8BRI - chains B and C of the 7 polymer chains in the assembly; structure by electron microscopy, 3.90 A resolution.

# Chain B (and C)
Molecule: Chemotaxis protein PomA
From: Vibrio alginolyticus
Notes: chain C of this document is another copy of the same molecule, construct and numbering; everything in this record applies to it too
Reference sequence: O06873 (POMA_VIBAL); residues 1-253 here = UniProt positions 1-253
Amino-acid sequence (253 residues; each row starts with the number of its first residue):
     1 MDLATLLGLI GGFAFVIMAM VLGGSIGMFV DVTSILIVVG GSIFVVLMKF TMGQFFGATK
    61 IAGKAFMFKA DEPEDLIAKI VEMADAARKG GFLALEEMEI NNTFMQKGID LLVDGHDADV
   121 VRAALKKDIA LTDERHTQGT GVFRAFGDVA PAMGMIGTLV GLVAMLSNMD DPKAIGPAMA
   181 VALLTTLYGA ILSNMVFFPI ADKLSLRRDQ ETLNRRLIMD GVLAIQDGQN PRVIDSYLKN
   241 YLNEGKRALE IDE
Disordered / not traced: 1-19, 253 (chain C: 252-253)

# How chain B and chain C interact
Pairs across the interface (50):
  Thr33(B) - Met18(C)
  Ile37(B) - Phe15(C)  hydrophobic
  Phe44(B) - Ala4(C)
  Phe44(B) - Leu7(C)  hydrophobic
  Phe44(B) - Gly8(C)
  Phe44(B) - Met195(C)
  Val45(B) - Asn194(C)
  Leu47(B) - Ala4(C)
  Leu47(B) - Leu7(C)  hydrophobic
  Met48(B) - Ala4(C)  hydrophobic
  Met48(B) - Pro199(C)  hydrophobic
  Met48(B) - Asp202(C)
  Met48(B) - Lys203(C)
  Lys49(B) - Asp202(C)  salt bridge
  Lys49(B) - Leu206(C)
  Thr51(B) - Leu206(C)
  Gly53(B) - Leu249(C)
  Gln54(B) - Arg247(C)
  Gln54(B) - Leu249(C)
  Gly57(B) - Leu249(C)
  Ala58(B) - Leu249(C)
  Leu131(B) - Ala248(C)
  Glu134(B) - Arg247(C)  salt bridge
  Glu134(B) - Ala248(C)  hydrogen bond (side chain-backbone)
  Arg135(B) - Ala248(C)
  Arg135(B) - Leu249(C)
  Gln138(B) - Leu249(C)
  Ala152(B) - Asn194(C)
  Ile156(B) - Phe15(C)  hydrophobic
  Ile156(B) - Leu187(C)
  Ile156(B) - Ala190(C)  hydrophobic
  Ile156(B) - Asn194(C)
  Leu159(B) - Leu183(C)
  Leu159(B) - Thr186(C)
  Leu159(B) - Leu187(C)
  Val160(B) - Phe15(C)  hydrophobic
  Val160(B) - Met18(C)  hydrophobic
  Val160(B) - Leu187(C)  hydrophobic
  Val163(B) - Phe29(C)  hydrophobic
  Val163(B) - Ala180(C)
  Val163(B) - Leu184(C)  hydrophobic
  Leu166(B) - Gly176(C)
  Leu166(B) - Pro177(C)
  Leu166(B) - Met179(C)  hydrophobic
  Leu166(B) - Ala180(C)
  Ser167(B) - Met28(C)
  Ser167(B) - Ala180(C)
  Asn168(B) - Leu22(C)
  Asn168(B) - Gly23(C)  hydrogen bond (side chain-backbone)
  Val181(B) - Leu22(C)  hydrophobic
Interface residues without a listed pair, chain B (33 interface residues in all): Gly40, Ile61, Gly139, Val142, Met153, Leu162, Ala164, Ala174
Interface residues without a listed pair, chain C (32 interface residues in all): Thr5, Phe66, Ile191, Glu250, Ile251

# Overview
The interface between chain B and chain C involves 33 residues on one side and 32 on the other, with 2
hydrogen bonds and 2 salt bridges. Polar pairs include Lys49(B)-Asp202(C), Glu134(B)-Arg247(C) and
Glu134(B)-Ala248(C).
Chain B and chain C are both Chemotaxis protein PomA (Vibrio alginolyticus); the structure, VaPomAB MSP1D1
nanodisc, was determined by electron microscopy (same publication as 8BRD).
